PDB entry 1NZU | X-ray diffraction, 2.00 A resolution | chain A

== Chain A ==
Molecule: Penicillin-binding protein 5
Source organism: Escherichia coli
Notes: EC 3.4.16.4
Reference sequence: P04287 (DACA_ECOLI); residues 1-357 here correspond to UniProt positions 30-386 (UniProt number = residue number + 29)
Amino-acid sequence (363 residues; row label = number of the first residue in the row):
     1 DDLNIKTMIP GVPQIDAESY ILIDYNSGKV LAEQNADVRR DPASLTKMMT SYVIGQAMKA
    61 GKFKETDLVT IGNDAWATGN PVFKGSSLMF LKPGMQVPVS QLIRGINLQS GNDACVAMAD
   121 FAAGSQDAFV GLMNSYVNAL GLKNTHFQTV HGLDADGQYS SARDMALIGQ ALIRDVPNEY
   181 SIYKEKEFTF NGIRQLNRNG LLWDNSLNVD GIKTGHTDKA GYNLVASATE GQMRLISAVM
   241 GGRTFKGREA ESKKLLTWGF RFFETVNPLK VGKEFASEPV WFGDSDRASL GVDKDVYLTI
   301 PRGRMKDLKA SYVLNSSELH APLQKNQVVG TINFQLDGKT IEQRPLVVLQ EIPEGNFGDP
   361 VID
Not modelled in the structure: 1-2, 79-84, 356-363
Covalent attachments: beta-mercaptoethanol (BME) linked to Cys115
What the authors report for this chain:
  - binding site for beta-mercaptoethanol: Cys115
  - conformationally variable residues (helix shift, order/disorder transition, register shift): Lys47, Asp74 to Phe90, Ile106 to Ser110
  - contacts within the chain: Lys47-Ser110, Cys115-Met118 (hydrophobic contact), Ser44-Lys213 (hydrogen bond)
  - catalytic residues: Ser110 (proposed by the authors, not directly observed)
  - catalytic residues: Ser44, Lys47 (citing earlier work)

== In short ==
From the paper: catalytic residues Ser110, Ser44 and Lys47; a binding site for beta-mercaptoethanol at Cys115.
Chain A is Penicillin-binding protein 5 (Escherichia coli); the structure, Wild-type penicillin-binding
protein 5 from E. coli modified by beta-mercaptoethanol, was determined by X-ray diffraction, deposited
together with 1SDN.
